8WYR - chains A and B of the 12 polymer chains in the assembly; structure by electron microscopy, 3.39 A resolution.

# Chain A (and B)
Protein: Interleukin-2, Isoform 1 of Immunoglobulin heavy constant mu
Organism: Homo sapiens
Notes: chain B of this document is another copy of the same molecule, construct and numbering; everything in this record applies to it too
Reference sequence: chimeric construct of P60568, P01871: residues 174-194 from P60568 (IL2_HUMAN) positions 1-21 (UniProt number = residue number - 173); residues 229-576 from P01871 positions 106-453 (UniProt number = residue number - 123)
Amino-acid sequence (403 residues; numbered 174 to 576; the number before each row is that of its first residue):
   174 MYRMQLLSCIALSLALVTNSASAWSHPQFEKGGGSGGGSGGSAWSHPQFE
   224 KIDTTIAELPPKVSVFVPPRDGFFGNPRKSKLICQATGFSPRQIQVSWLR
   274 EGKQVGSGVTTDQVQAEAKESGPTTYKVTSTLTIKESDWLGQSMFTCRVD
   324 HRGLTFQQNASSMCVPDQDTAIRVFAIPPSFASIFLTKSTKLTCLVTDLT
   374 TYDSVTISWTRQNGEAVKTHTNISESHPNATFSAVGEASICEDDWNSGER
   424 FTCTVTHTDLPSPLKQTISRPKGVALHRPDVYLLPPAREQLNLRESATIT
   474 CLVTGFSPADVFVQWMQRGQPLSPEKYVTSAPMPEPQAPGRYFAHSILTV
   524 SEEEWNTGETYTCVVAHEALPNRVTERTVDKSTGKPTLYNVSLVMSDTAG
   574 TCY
Not modelled in the structure: 174-344 (chain B: 174-344, 575-576)
Cystine bridges: Cys-367/Cys-426, Cys-474/Cys-536
Covalently attached groups: N-acetylglucosamine (NAG) linked to Asn-563
Differences from the reference sequence: linker (195-228)
UniProt features mapped onto this chain:
  - glycosylation (N-linked (GlcNAc...) asparagine): Asn-332 (complex), Asn-395, Asn-402

# Chain A / chain B interface
Residue-residue contacts - 74 pairs, chain A then chain B:
  Tyr-455(A) with Ala-460(B), hydrophobic; Gln-463(B); Leu-466(B)
  Leu-457(A) with Pro-458(B); Ala-460(B); Thr-473(B)
  Pro-458(A) with Leu-457(B)
  Ala-460(A) with Leu-457(B)
  Arg-461(A) with Gly-557(B); Lys-558(B)
  Glu-462(A) with Tyr-455(B); Arg-550(B), salt bridge
  Gln-463(A) with Tyr-455(B)
  Leu-466(A) with Asp-453(B); Tyr-455(B)
  Thr-471(A) with Leu-475(B)
  Thr-473(A) with Leu-457(B)
  Leu-475(A) with Thr-471(B); Thr-473(B)
  Glu-498(A) with Pro-509(B)
  Lys-499(A) with Pro-509(B)
  Val-501(A) with Pro-509(B), hydrophobic; Phe-516(B), hydrophobic
  Ser-503(A) with Met-506(B); His-518(B)
  Met-506(A) with Ala-504(B)
  Pro-509(A) with Glu-498(B); Lys-499(B); Val-501(B), hydrophobic; Thr-522(B)
  Gln-510(A) with Glu-498(B); Thr-522(B)
  Phe-516(A) with Val-501(B), hydrophobic; Ile-520(B), hydrophobic
  His-518(A) with Thr-473(B); His-518(B); Ile-520(B)
  Ile-520(A) with Leu-475(B), hydrophobic; Phe-516(B), hydrophobic; His-518(B)
  Thr-522(A) with Pro-509(B); Gln-510(B)
  Lys-558(A) with Pro-459(B); Thr-556(B); Gly-557(B)
  Pro-559(A) with Pro-559(B)
  Thr-560(A) with Thr-560(B), hydrogen bond (backbone-side chain); Leu-561(B), hydrogen bond (backbone-backbone)
  Leu-561(A) with Leu-561(B); Asn-563(B)
  Tyr-562(A) with Pro-559(B), hydrophobic; Leu-561(B), hydrogen bond (backbone-backbone); Tyr-562(B); Asn-563(B), hydrogen bond (backbone-backbone)
  Asn-563(A) with Asn-563(B), hydrogen bond
  Val-564(A) with Asn-563(B), hydrogen bond (backbone-backbone); Val-564(B); Ser-565(B), hydrogen bond (backbone-backbone)
  Ser-565(A) with Ser-565(B)
  Leu-566(A) with Ser-565(B), hydrogen bond (backbone-backbone); Leu-566(B); Val-567(B), hydrogen bond (backbone-backbone)
  Val-567(A) with Val-567(B)
  Met-568(A) with Val-567(B), hydrogen bond (backbone-backbone); Met-568(B); Ser-569(B), hydrogen bond (backbone-backbone)
  Ser-569(A) with Ser-569(B); Gly-573(B)
  Asp-570(A) with Ser-569(B), hydrogen bond (backbone-backbone); Asp-570(B); Gly-573(B)
  Thr-571(A) with Ser-569(B); Asp-570(B)
  Ala-572(A) with Asp-570(B)
Other interface residues (no listed pair), chain A (43 interface residues in all): Asp-453, Pro-459, Glu-468, Ala-504, Pro-507, Gly-573
Other interface residues (no listed pair), chain B (49 interface residues in all): Val-454, Leu-456, Arg-461, Glu-462, Glu-468, Thr-502, Ser-503, Pro-507, Glu-508, Thr-574

# Summary
43 residues of chain A and 49 residues of chain B are in contact; the contacts include 12 hydrogen bonds and 1
salt bridge. Polar contacts include Glu-462(A)/Arg-550(B), Thr-560(A)/Thr-560(B) and Asn-563(A)/Asn-563(B).
N-acetylglucosamine is covalently linked to Asn-563(A).
Both chains are Interleukin-2, Isoform 1 of Immunoglobulin heavy constant mu (Homo sapiens). Entry 8WYR
(Cryo-EM structure of human CD5L bound to IgM-Fc/J) was determined by electron microscopy together with 8WYS
from the same study.
